Entry 8CSJ (electron microscopy, 3.53 A resolution); this record covers chains A and H of the 9 polymer chains in the assembly.

# Chain A
Protein: Spike glycoprotein
From: Severe acute respiratory syndrome coronavirus 2
UniProtKB: P0DTC2 (SPIKE_SARS2); residue numbers follow UniProt; this construct covers 14-1147
Amino-acid sequence (1134 residues; each row starts with the number of its first residue):
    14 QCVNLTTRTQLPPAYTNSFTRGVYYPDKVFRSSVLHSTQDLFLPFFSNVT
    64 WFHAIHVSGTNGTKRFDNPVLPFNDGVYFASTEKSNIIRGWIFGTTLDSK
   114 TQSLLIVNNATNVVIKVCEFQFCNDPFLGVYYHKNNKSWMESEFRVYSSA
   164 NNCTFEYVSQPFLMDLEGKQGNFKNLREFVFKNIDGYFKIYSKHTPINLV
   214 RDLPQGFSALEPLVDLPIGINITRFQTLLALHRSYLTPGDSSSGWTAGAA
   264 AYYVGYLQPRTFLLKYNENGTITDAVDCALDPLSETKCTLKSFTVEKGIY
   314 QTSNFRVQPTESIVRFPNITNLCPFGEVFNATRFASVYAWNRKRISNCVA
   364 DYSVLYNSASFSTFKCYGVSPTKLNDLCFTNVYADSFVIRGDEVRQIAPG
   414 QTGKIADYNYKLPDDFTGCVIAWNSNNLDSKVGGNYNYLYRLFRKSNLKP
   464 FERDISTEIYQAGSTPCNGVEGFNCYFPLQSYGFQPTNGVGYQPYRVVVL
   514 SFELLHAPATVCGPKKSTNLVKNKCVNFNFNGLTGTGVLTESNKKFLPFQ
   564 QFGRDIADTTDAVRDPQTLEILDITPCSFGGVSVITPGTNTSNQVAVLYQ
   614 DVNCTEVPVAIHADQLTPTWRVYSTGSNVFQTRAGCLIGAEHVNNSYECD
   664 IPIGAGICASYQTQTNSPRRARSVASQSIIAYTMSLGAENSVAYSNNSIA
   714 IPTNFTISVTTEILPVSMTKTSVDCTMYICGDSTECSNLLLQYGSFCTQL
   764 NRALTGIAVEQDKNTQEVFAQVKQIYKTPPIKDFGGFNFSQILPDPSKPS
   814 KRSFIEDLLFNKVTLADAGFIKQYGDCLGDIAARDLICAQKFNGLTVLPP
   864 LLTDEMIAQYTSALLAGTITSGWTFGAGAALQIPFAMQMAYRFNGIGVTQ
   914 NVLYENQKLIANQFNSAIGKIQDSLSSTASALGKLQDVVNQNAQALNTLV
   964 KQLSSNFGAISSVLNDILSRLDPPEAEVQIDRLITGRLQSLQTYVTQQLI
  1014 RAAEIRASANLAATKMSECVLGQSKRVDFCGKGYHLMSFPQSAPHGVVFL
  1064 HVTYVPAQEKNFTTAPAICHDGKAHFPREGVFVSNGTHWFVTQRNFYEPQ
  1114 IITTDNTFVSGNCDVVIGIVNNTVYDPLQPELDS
Not modelled in the structure: 445-446, 677-688
Construct notes: conflict Pro-986 (Lys in P0DTC2), Pro-987 (Val in P0DTC2)
Curated features (UniProtKB/Swiss-Prot):
  - region: Asn-280 to Cys-301 (Putative superantigen), Arg-403 to Asp-405 (Integrin-binding motif), Asn-448 to Phe-456 (Immunodominant HLA epitope recognized by the CD8+), Pro-681 to Ala-684 (Putative superantigen), Ser-816 to Tyr-837 (Fusion peptide 1), Lys-835 to Phe-855 (Fusion peptide 2)
  - site (Cleavage): Arg-685, Ser-686, Arg-815, Ser-816
  - glycosylation: Asn-17 (N-linked (GlcNAc...) (complex) asparagine), Asn-61 (N-linked (GlcNAc...) (hybrid) asparagine), Asn-74 (N-linked (GlcNAc...) (complex) asparagine), Asn-122 (N-linked (GlcNAc...) (hybrid) asparagine), Asn-149 (N-linked (GlcNAc...) (complex) asparagine), Asn-165 (N-linked (GlcNAc...) (complex) asparagine), Asn-234 (N-linked (GlcNAc...) (high mannose) asparagine), Asn-282 (N-linked (GlcNAc...) (complex) asparagine), Thr-323 (O-linked (GalNAc) threonine), Ser-325 (O-linked (HexNAc...) serine), Asn-331 (N-linked (GlcNAc...) (complex) asparagine), Asn-343 (N-linked (GlcNAc...) (complex) asparagine), Asn-603 (N-linked (GlcNAc...) (hybrid) asparagine), Asn-616 (N-linked (GlcNAc...) (complex) asparagine), Asn-657 (N-linked (GlcNAc...) (complex) asparagine), Thr-676 (O-linked (GlcNAc...) threonine), Thr-678 (O-linked (GlcNAc...) threonine), Asn-709 (N-linked (GlcNAc...) (high mannose) asparagine), Asn-717 (N-linked (GlcNAc...) (hybrid) asparagine), Asn-801 (N-linked (GlcNAc...) (hybrid) asparagine) and 3 more in UniProt
Disulfide bonds: Cys-15/Cys-136, Cys-131/Cys-166, Cys-291/Cys-301, Cys-336/Cys-361, Cys-379/Cys-432, Cys-391/Cys-525, Cys-480/Cys-488, Cys-538/Cys-590, Cys-617/Cys-649, Cys-662/Cys-671, Cys-738/Cys-760, Cys-743/Cys-749, Cys-840/Cys-851, Cys-1032/Cys-1043, Cys-1082/Cys-1126
Covalently attached groups: N-acetylglucosamine (NAG) linked to Asn-17, Asn-61, Asn-74, Asn-149, Asn-165, Asn-234, Asn-282, Asn-331, Asn-343, Asn-603, Asn-616, Asn-657, Asn-709

# Chain H
Protein: 4-33 heavy chain
From: Homo sapiens
Amino-acid sequence (122 residues; each row starts with the number of its first residue; a row labelled like 82A-82C holds insertion residues (82A, then the next letters in order)):
     2 VQLVQSGSELKKPGASVKVSCKASGYTFTSYAMNWVRQAPGQGLEWMGWI
    52 N
   52A T
    53 NTGNPTYAQGFTGRFVFSLDTSVSTAYLQI
82A-82C SSL
    83 KTEDTAVYYCARELWFGE
100A-100F LLSGDF
   101 DYWGQGTLVTVSS

# Chain A / chain H interface
Residue-residue contacts - 12 pairs, chain A then chain H:
  Leu-24(A) / Phe-98(H)
  Tyr-28(A) / Thr-28(H)
  Tyr-28(A) / Ser-31(H)  hydrogen bond (backbone-side chain)
  Thr-29(A) / Thr-28(H)
  Trp-64(A) / Tyr-32(H)
  Ile-68(A) / Phe-98(H)  hydrophobic
  Gly-75(A) / Leu-100A(H)
  Thr-76(A) / Phe-98(H)
  Arg-78(A) / Phe-98(H)
  Arg-214(A) / Asp-100E(H)  salt bridge
  Arg-214(A) / Asp-101(H)  salt bridge
  Asp-215(A) / Tyr-32(H)  hydrogen bond
Other interface residues (no listed pair), chain A (15 interface residues in all): Ala-27, Asn-30, His-66, Val-70, Asn-74
Other interface residues (no listed pair), chain H (10 interface residues in all): Leu-96, Gly-99, Glu-100

# In short
Chain A and chain H form an interface of 15 and 10 residues respectively, with 2 hydrogen bonds and 2 salt
bridges. Among the polar pairs are Arg-214(A)/Asp-100E(H), Arg-214(A)/Asp-101(H) and Tyr-28(A)/Ser-31(H).
Covalently linked N-acetylglucosamine: at Asn-17(A), Asn-61(A), Asn-74(A), Asn-149(A), Asn-165(A) and
Asn-234(A) and 7 more.
Here chain A is Spike glycoprotein (Severe acute respiratory syndrome coronavirus 2) and chain H is 4-33 heavy
chain (Homo sapiens). Entry 8CSJ (Cryo-EM structure of NTD-directed non-neutralizing antibody 4-33 in complex
with prefusion SARS-CoV-2 spike glycoprotein) was determined by electron microscopy.
